Entry 2BW3 (X-ray diffraction, 2.00 A resolution); this record covers chains A and B.

Chain A:
Molecule: Transposase
Source organism: Musca domestica
Reference sequence: Q25442 (Q25442_MUSDO); residues 79-609 here = UniProt positions 79-609
Sequence (534 residues; each row starts with the number of its first residue):
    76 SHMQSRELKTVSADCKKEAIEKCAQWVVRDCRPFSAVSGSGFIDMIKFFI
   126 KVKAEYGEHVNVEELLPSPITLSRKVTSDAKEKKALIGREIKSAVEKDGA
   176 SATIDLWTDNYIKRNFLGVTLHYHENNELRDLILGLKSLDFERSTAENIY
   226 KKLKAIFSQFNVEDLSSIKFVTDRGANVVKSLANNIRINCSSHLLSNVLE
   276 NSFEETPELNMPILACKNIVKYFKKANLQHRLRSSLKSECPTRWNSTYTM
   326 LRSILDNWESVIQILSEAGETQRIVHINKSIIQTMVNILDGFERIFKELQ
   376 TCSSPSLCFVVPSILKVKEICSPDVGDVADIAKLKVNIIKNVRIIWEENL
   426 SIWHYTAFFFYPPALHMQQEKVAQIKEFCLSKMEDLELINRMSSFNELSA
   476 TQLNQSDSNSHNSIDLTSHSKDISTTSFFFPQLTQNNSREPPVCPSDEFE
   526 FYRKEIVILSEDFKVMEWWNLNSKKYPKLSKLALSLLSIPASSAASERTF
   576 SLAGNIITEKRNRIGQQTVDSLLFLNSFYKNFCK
Unresolved in the structure: 481-496
Differences from the reference sequence: engineered mutation Gly163 (Ser in Q25442), Ser233 (Leu in Q25442), Mse286 (Val in Q25442)
Modified / non-standard residues: Mse78, Mse120, Mse286, Mse325, Mse360, Mse442, Mse458, Mse467, Mse541 (selenomethionine; parent Met)
From the paper describing this entry:
  - catalytic residues: Asp180, Asp248, Glu572
  - mutagenesis - W319A: abolished catalytic activity
  - mutagenesis - W319A: unchanged catalytic activity on precleaved transposon ends
  - catalytic residues: Trp319 (proposed by the authors, not directly observed)
  - self-association interface (contacts with another copy of this molecule): Asp497 to Pro516
  - conformationally variable residues (order/disorder transition): Ser481 to Lys496

Chain B:
Molecule: Transposase
Source organism: Musca domestica
Reference sequence: Q25442 (Q25442_MUSDO); numbering as in UniProt (aligned over 79-159)
Sequence (84 residues; numbered 76 to 159; the number before each row is that of its first residue):
    76 SHMQSRELKTVSADCKKEAIEKCAQWVVRDCRPFSAVSGSGFIDMIKFFI
   126 KVGAEYGDHVNVEELLPSPITLSRKVTSDAKEKA
Modified / non-standard residues: Mse78 (selenomethionine; parent Met); Mse120 (selenomethionine; parent Met)

Interface between chain A and chain B:
Contacting residue pairs (162):
  Leu83(A) with His134(B); Val135(B); Asn136(B)
  Lys84(A) with Tyr131(B); His134(B), hydrogen bond (backbone-backbone); Val135(B); Asn136(B), hydrogen bond (backbone-backbone)
  Thr85(A) with Glu139(B)
  Val86(A) with Tyr131(B); Val135(B), hydrophobic; Leu140(B), hydrophobic
  Ser87(A) with Tyr131(B), hydrogen bond
  Cys90(A) with Phe123(B); Val127(B), hydrophobic; Tyr131(B)
  Lys91(A) with Glu139(B), salt bridge; Leu140(B)
  Glu93(A) with Phe123(B); Lys126(B), salt bridge
  Ala94(A) with Phe123(B), hydrophobic; Leu140(B), hydrophobic
  Ile95(A) with Pro142(B), hydrophobic; Thr146(B); Leu147(B); Lys150(B)
  Lys97(A) with Phe123(B)
  Cys98(A) with Leu141(B), hydrophobic; Leu147(B)
  Ala99(A) with Leu147(B); Val151(B), hydrophobic
  Gln100(A) with Gly116(B), hydrogen bond (side chain-backbone); Asp119(B); Mse120(B)
  Trp101(A) with Trp101(B), hydrophobic; Gly116(B); Phe117(B); Mse120(B), hydrophobic
  Val102(A) with Leu147(B), hydrophobic
  Val103(A) with Val151(B), hydrophobic
  Arg104(A) with Ser115(B); Gly116(B); Asp119(B), salt bridge
  Asp105(A) with Gly114(B); Ser115(B), hydrogen bond (side chain-backbone); Gly116(B), hydrogen bond (side chain-backbone); Phe117(B), hydrogen bond (side chain-backbone)
  Arg107(A) with Pro108(B); Ser110(B); Ala111(B)
  Pro108(A) with Arg107(B)
  Phe109(A) with Pro144(B); Leu147(B), hydrophobic; Ser148(B); Val151(B), hydrophobic
  Ser110(A) with Arg107(B); Pro144(B)
  Ala111(A) with Arg107(B)
  Val112(A) with Leu141(B); Pro142(B); Pro144(B); Leu147(B), hydrophobic
  Ser113(A) with Pro144(B)
  Gly114(A) with Asp105(B)
  Ser115(A) with Arg104(B); Asp105(B), hydrogen bond (backbone-side chain)
  Gly116(A) with Trp101(B); Arg104(B); Asp105(B), hydrogen bond (backbone-side chain)
  Phe117(A) with Trp101(B); Asp105(B), hydrogen bond (backbone-side chain); Mse120(B), hydrophobic; Leu141(B), hydrophobic
  Ile118(A) with Glu138(B); Leu141(B), hydrophobic
  Asp119(A) with Arg104(B), salt bridge
  Mse120(A) with Cys98(B), hydrophobic; Trp101(B); Phe117(B), hydrophobic
  Ile121(A) with Ile121(B), hydrophobic; Phe124(B), hydrophobic
  Lys122(A) with Val137(B); Glu138(B), salt bridge
  Phe123(A) with Cys90(B); Glu93(B); Ala94(B), hydrophobic; Lys97(B)
  Phe124(A) with Cys98(B), hydrophobic; Ile121(B), hydrophobic; Ile125(B)
  Ile125(A) with Phe124(B); Gly128(B); Gly132(B); Asp133(B); Val135(B), hydrophobic; Val137(B), hydrophobic
  Lys126(A) with Glu93(B), salt bridge; Asp133(B)
  Val127(A) with Cys90(B), hydrophobic
  Lys128(A) with Ile125(B); Gly128(B); Ala129(B)
  Ala129(A) with Gly128(B); Ala129(B); Gly132(B); Asp133(B)
  Tyr131(A) with Lys84(B), hydrogen bond (backbone-side chain); Val86(B), hydrophobic; Ser87(B), hydrogen bond (side chain-backbone); Cys90(B)
  Gly132(A) with Ile125(B); Ala129(B)
  Glu133(A) with Ile125(B); Ala129(B)
  His134(A) with Leu83(B); Lys84(B), hydrogen bond (backbone-backbone)
  Val135(A) with Lys84(B); Val86(B), hydrophobic
  Asn136(A) with Leu83(B); Lys84(B), hydrogen bond (backbone-backbone)
  Val137(A) with Lys122(B); Ile125(B), hydrophobic
  Glu138(A) with Ile118(B); Lys122(B), salt bridge
  Leu140(A) with Ala94(B)
  Leu141(A) with Val112(B); Phe117(B), hydrophobic; Ile118(B), hydrophobic
  Pro142(A) with Ile95(B), hydrophobic; Cys98(B), hydrophobic; Val112(B)
  Pro144(A) with Phe109(B); Val112(B); Ser113(B)
  Thr146(A) with Ile95(B)
  Leu147(A) with Ile95(B); Cys98(B), hydrophobic; Ala99(B); Phe109(B), hydrophobic; Val112(B), hydrophobic
  Ser148(A) with Phe109(B)
  Lys150(A) with Ile95(B); Ala99(B)
  Val151(A) with Val103(B), hydrophobic; Phe109(B), hydrophobic
  Leu577(A) with Cys106(B)
  Asn580(A) with Cys106(B), hydrogen bond (side chain-backbone); Arg107(B)
  Ile581(A) with Cys106(B); Arg107(B); Pro108(B)
  Arg586(A) with Ser110(B)
  Asn587(A) with Pro108(B)
  Ile589(A) with Phe109(B), hydrophobic
  Thr593(A) with Phe109(B)
  Leu597(A) with Val102(B); Val103(B)
  Leu600(A) with Val103(B), hydrophobic
  Asn601(A) with Val103(B), hydrogen bond (side chain-backbone); Arg104(B), hydrogen bond (side chain-backbone)
  Tyr604(A) with Gln100(B); Val103(B), hydrophobic; Arg104(B)
Other interface residues (no listed pair), chain A (74 interface residues in all): Glu82, Glu96, Ser143, Ala578
Other interface residues (no listed pair), chain B (62 interface residues in all): Thr85, Glu96, Ser143

In short:
74 residues of chain A face 62 of chain B across their interface, with 17 hydrogen bonds and 7 salt bridges.
Polar contacts include Lys91(A)-Glu139(B), Glu93(A)-Lys126(B) and Arg104(A)-Asp119(B). From the paper:
catalytic residues Asp180(A), Asp248(A) and Glu572(A) among others; W319A of chain A abolishes catalytic
activity.
Here chain A is Transposase and chain B is Transposase, both from Musca domestica. Entry 2BW3
(Three-dimensional structure of the Hermes DNA transposase) was determined by X-ray diffraction.
